PDB entry 5VHF | electron microscopy, 5.70 A resolution (low resolution: residue-level contacts below are approximate; hydrogen-bond / salt-bridge calls are withheld) | chains V and d of the 19 polymer chains in the assembly

[Chain V]
Molecule: 26S proteasome non-ATPase regulatory subunit 3
Source organism: Homo sapiens
Reference sequence: O43242 (PSMD3_HUMAN); residues 323-505 here = UniProt positions 323-505
Chain sequence (183 residues; each row starts with the number of its first residue):
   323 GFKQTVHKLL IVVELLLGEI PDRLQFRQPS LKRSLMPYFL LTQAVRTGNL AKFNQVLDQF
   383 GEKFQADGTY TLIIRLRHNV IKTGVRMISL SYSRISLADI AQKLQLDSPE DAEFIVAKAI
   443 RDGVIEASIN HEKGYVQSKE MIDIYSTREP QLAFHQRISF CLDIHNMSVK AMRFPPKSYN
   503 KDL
Swiss-Prot annotation at these positions:
  - modified residue (Phosphoserine): Ser418, Ser430

[Chain d]
Molecule: 26S proteasome non-ATPase regulatory subunit 8
Source organism: Homo sapiens
Reference sequence: P48556 (PSMD8_HUMAN); residues 122-257 here correspond to UniProt positions 215-350 (UniProt number = residue number + 93)
Chain sequence (136 residues; each row starts with the number of its first residue):
   122 LPAKDIQTNV YIKHPVSLEQ YLMEGSYNKV FLAKGNIPAE SYTFFIDILL DTIRDEIAGC
   182 IEKAYEKILF TEATRILFFN TPKKMTDYAK KRGWVLGPNN YYSFASQQQK PEDTTIPSTE
   242 LAKQVIEYAR QLEMIV
Swiss-Prot annotation at these positions:
  - cross-link: Lys204 (Glycyl lysine isopeptide (Lys-Gly) (interchain with G-Cter in SUMO2))

[Interface between chain V and chain d]
Pairs across the interface (37; chain V residue first):
  Thr391(V) with Pro123(d)
  Tyr392(V) with Gln128(d)
  Ile396(V) with Gln141(d)
  Arg397(V) with Met144(d)
  His400(V) with Gln141(d); Tyr142(d); Glu145(d)
  Phe436(V) with Gly146(d); Ser147(d); Tyr148(d); Ile197(d)
  Lys440(V) with Glu145(d); Gly146(d)
  Ile442(V) with Tyr186(d)
  Arg443(V) with Cys181(d)
  Ser450(V) with Glu187(d)
  Ile451(V) with Tyr186(d); Glu187(d); Lys188(d); Ile189(d)
  Asn452(V) with Glu187(d); Lys188(d)
  His453(V) with Lys188(d); Glu193(d)
  Glu471(V) with Pro232(d)
  His477(V) with Glu241(d); Leu242(d); Gln245(d)
  Ser481(V) with Gln245(d); Tyr249(d)
  Leu484(V) with Tyr249(d)
  Asn488(V) with Gln252(d); Leu253(d)
  Lys492(V) with Gln252(d); Ile256(d)
  Arg495(V) with Gln252(d); Leu253(d)
Other interface residues (no listed pair), chain V (31 interface residues in all): Arg399, Ile403, Glu432, Glu435, Ala439, Glu448, Ala449, Glu454, Lys461, Ile480, Asp485
Other interface residues (no listed pair), chain d (31 interface residues in all): Asn149, Ile178, Ile182, Leu190, Arg196, Gln228, Pro238

[In short]
The chain V/chain d interface involves 31 residues from each chain.
Chain V is 26S proteasome non-ATPase regulatory subunit 3 and chain d is 26S proteasome non-ATPase regulatory
subunit 8, both from Homo sapiens; the structure, Conformational Landscape of the p28-Bound Human Proteasome
Regulatory Particle, was determined by electron microscopy, deposited together with 5VGZ, 5VHH, 5VHI, 5VHJ,
5VHM, 5VHN and 5 further entries.
